PDB entry 5E7T | X-ray diffraction, 2.90 A resolution | chains A and I of the 6 polymer chains in the assembly

[Chain A]
Name: Minor structural protein 4
Organism: Lactococcus phage Tuc2009
UniProtKB: Q9AYV5 (Q9AYV5_BPTU2); residues 193-322 here = UniProt positions 193-322
Sequence (130 residues; each row starts with the number of its first residue):
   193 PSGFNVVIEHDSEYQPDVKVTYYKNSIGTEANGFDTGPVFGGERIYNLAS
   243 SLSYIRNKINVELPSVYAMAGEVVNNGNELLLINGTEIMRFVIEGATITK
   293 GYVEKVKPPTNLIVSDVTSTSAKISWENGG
Disordered / not traced: 322

[Chain I]
Name: Major structural protein 1
Organism: Lactococcus phage Tuc2009
UniProtKB: Q38610 (Q38610_BPTU2); residue numbers follow UniProt; this construct covers 1-173
Sequence (174 residues; row label = number of the first residue in the row):
     1 MAELTKITRGMQNGAETINDNLNKLNTITVQKTGDETIAGKKTFSGDVSV
    51 DGDFTMKKFADSYVAFFANKGSGNTVTFTAPWDCTAEVELFYHGWGYSGG
   101 EWEIGITTPSGLTQIYEATGYTNGHDNQAISMPTKAIYSGLKKGLQYTFD
   151 IRDANGRGGGPKHPMMIVKLYRNA
Disordered / not traced: 1, 174
Differences from the reference sequence: expression tag (174)

[How chain A and chain I interact]
Pairs across the interface (21):
  Thr213(A) - Gln12(I)  hydrogen bond
  Tyr215(A) - Gly10(I)  hydrogen bond (side chain-backbone)
  Tyr215(A) - Met11(I)
  Tyr215(A) - Gln12(I)  hydrogen bond (side chain-backbone)
  Ser218(A) - Gly10(I)
  Ser218(A) - Met11(I)
  Ile219(A) - Ile7(I)  hydrophobic
  Ile219(A) - Thr8(I)
  Ile219(A) - Arg9(I)
  Ile219(A) - Gly10(I)  hydrogen bond (backbone-backbone)
  Ile219(A) - Gly14(I)
  Gly220(A) - Arg9(I)
  Phe232(A) - Ala15(I)  hydrophobic
  Gly233(A) - Gln12(I)
  Ile237(A) - Gln12(I)
  Glu264(A) - Arg9(I)  salt bridge
  Val266(A) - Arg9(I)
  Leu273(A) - Arg9(I)
  Ile275(A) - Arg9(I)
  Ile280(A) - Gly10(I)
  Arg282(A) - Gln12(I)  hydrogen bond
Also at the interface, not in a pair above, chain A (17 interface residues in all): Thr221, Asn268, Glu271
Also at the interface, not in a pair above, chain I (10 interface residues in all): Asn13, Ile18

[In short]
17 residues of chain A face 10 of chain I across their interface, with 5 hydrogen bonds and 1 salt bridge.
Polar contacts include Glu264(A)-Arg9(I), Thr213(A)-Gln12(I) and Tyr215(A)-Gly10(I).
Chain A is Minor structural protein 4 and chain I is Major structural protein 1, both from Lactococcus phage
Tuc2009; the structure, Structure of the tripod (BppUct-A-L) from the baseplate of bacteriophage Tuc2009, was
determined by X-ray diffraction (same publication as 5E7B and 5E7F).
